PDB entry 1P7R | X-ray diffraction, 2.85 A resolution | chain A

[Chain A]
Molecule: Cytochrome P450-cam
From: Pseudomonas putida
Notes: EC 1.14.15.1
Reference sequence: P00183 (CPXA_PSEPU); residue numbers follow UniProt; this construct covers 1-414
Amino-acid sequence (420 residues; each row starts with the number of its first residue):
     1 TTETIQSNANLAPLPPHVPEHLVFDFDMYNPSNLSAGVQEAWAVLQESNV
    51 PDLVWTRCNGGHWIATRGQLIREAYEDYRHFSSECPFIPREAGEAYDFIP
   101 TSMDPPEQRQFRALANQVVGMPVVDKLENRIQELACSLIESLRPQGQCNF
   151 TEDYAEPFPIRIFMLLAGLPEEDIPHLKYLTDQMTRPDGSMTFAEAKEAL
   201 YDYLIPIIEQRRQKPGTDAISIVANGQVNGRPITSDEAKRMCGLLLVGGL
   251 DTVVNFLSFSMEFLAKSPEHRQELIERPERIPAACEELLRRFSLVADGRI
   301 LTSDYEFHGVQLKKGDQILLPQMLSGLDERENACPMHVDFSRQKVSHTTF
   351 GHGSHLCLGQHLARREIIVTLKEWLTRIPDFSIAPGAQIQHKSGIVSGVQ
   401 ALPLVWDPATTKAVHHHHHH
Disordered / not traced: 1-9, 417-420
Differences from the reference sequence: expression tag (415-420)
Bound ions: heme Fe near Cys357 (its only coordinating residue here)
Ligand contacts:
  - heme (HEM): Tyr75, Pro100, Thr101, Gln108, Arg112, Val119, Phe163, Leu244, Leu245, Gly248, Gly249, Thr252, Val253, Phe256, Leu289, Leu294, Val295, Asp297, Arg299, Gln322, Thr349, Phe350, Gly351, Ser354, His355, Leu356, Cys357, Leu358, Gly359, Leu362, Ala363
  - (S)-3-(1-methylpyrrolidin-2-yl)pyridine (NCT): Phe87, Tyr96, Phe98, Met184, Thr185, Leu244, Val247, Thr252, Val295, Asp297, Ile395, Val396

[Overview]
Chain A binds heme and (S)-3-(1-methylpyrrolidin-2-yl)pyridine.
Chain A is Cytochrome P450-cam (Pseudomonas putida); the structure, Crystal structure of reduced, co-exposed
complex of cytochrome P450CAM with (s)-(-)-nicotine, was determined by X-ray diffraction (same publication as
1P2Y).
